Entry 8BD5 (electron microscopy, 3.30 A resolution); this record covers chains D and E of the 13 polymer chains in the assembly.

Chain D:
Molecule: DNA non-target strand
Sequence (49 nucleotides; row label = number of the first residue in the row; numbers below 1 keep their minus sign (DG-9 is residue -9)):
    -9 GTAGGAGGTT CTCTTCAGTA TTAATAAGGC CACTGTTAAA CGTACTATA
Unresolved in the structure: -9, 33-39

Chain E:
Name: TnsC
Source organism: Scytonema hofmannii
UniProtKB: A0A8J0PCL3 (A0A8J0PCL3_9CYAN); residue numbers follow UniProt; this construct covers 1-276
Sequence (276 residues; each row starts with the number of its first residue):
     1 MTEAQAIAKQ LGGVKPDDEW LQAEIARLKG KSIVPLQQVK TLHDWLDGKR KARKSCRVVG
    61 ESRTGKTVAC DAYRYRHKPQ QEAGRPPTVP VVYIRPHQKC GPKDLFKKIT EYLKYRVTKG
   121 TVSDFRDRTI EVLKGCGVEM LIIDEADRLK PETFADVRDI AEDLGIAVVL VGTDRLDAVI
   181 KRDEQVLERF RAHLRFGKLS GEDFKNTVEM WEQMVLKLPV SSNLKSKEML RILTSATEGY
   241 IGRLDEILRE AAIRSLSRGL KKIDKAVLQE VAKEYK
Unresolved in the structure: 1-16
Bound ions: Mg2+: Thr67 (together with ATP)
Residues lining bound ligands: ATP (adenosine-5'-triphosphate): Lys31, Ser32, Ile33, Val34, Leu36, Val39, Glu61, Ser62, Arg63, Thr64, Gly65, Lys66, Thr67, Val68, Glu145, Trp211, Ile241, Gly242, Asp245, Arg249
What the authors report for this chain:
  - binding site for DNA non-target strand (chain D): Lys103, Thr121, Lys150

How chain D and chain E interact:
Residue-residue contacts (7):
  DC21(D) with Thr121(E), hydrogen bond to the phosphate
  DA22(D) with Lys103(E), phosphate contact; Thr121(E), hydrogen bond to the phosphate; Val122(E), phosphate contact
  DC23(D) with Lys103(E), phosphate contact
  DT24(D) with Lys99(E), phosphate contact; Lys150(E), salt bridge to the phosphate
Interface residues without a listed pair, chain E (8 interface residues in all): Cys100, Gly101, Pro102

In short:
The interface between chain D and chain E involves 4 residues on one side and 8 on the other, with 2 hydrogen
bonds and 1 salt bridge. Polar contacts include DC21(D)-Thr121(E), DA22(D)-Thr121(E) and DT24(D)-Lys150(E).
Ligands of chain E: ATP. The paper reports a binding site for DNA non-target strand (chain D) at Lys103(E),
Thr121(E) and Lys150(E).
Chain D is DNA non-target strand and chain E is TnsC (Scytonema hofmannii); the structure,
Cas12k-sgRNA-dsDNA-S15-TniQ-TnsC transposon recruitment complex, was determined by electron microscopy,
deposited together with 8BD4 and 8BD6.
